Entry 5E2W (X-ray diffraction, 1.50 A resolution); this record covers chains L and P of the 3 polymer chains in the assembly.

Chain L:
Name: AT8 light chain
Organism: Mus musculus
Chain sequence (219 residues; row label = number of the first residue in the row):
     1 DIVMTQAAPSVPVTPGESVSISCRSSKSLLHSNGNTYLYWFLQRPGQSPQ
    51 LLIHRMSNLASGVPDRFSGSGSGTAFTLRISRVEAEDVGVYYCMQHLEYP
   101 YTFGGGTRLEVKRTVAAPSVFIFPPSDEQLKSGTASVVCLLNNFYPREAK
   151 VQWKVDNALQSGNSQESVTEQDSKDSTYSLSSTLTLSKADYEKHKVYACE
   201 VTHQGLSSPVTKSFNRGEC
Not modelled in the structure: 217-219
Disulfide bonds: Cys23-Cys93, Cys139-Cys199
From the paper describing this entry:
  - contacts within the chain: His54-Arg55 (hydrogen bond)

Chain P:
Name: Tau-phosphopeptide
Chain sequence (18 residues; each row starts with the number of its first residue):
   194 RSGYSSPGSPGTPGSRSR
Not modelled in the structure: 194-201, 210-211
Modified residues: Ser202 (phosphoserine; SEP); Thr205 (phosphothreonine; TPO); Ser208 (phosphoserine; SEP)
From the paper describing this entry:
  - contacts within the chain: Thr205-Pro206 (hydrophobic contact)

Chain L / chain P interface:
Pairs across the interface (13; chain L residue first):
  His31(L) with Pro203(P)
  Asn33(L) with Ser202(P)
  Tyr37(L) with Ser202(P); Pro203(P); Gly204(P)
  Tyr39(L) with Thr205(P)
  Arg55(L) with Ser202(P); Gly204(P)
  His96(L) with Pro203(P), hydrogen bond (side chain-backbone); Gly204(P); Thr205(P)
  Leu97(L) with Pro203(P)
  Tyr101(L) with Pro203(P)
Interface residues without a listed pair, chain L (9 interface residues in all): Asn35
The authors on this interface:
  - pairs named by the authors: Tyr37(L)-Ser202(P), Arg55(L)-Ser202(P), His96(L)-Thr205(P)
  - epitope / paratope residues, chain L: Tyr37(L), Arg55(L), His96(L)
  - epitope / paratope residues, chain P: Ser202(P), Pro203(P)

Overview:
Chain L and chain P form an interface of 9 and 4 residues respectively, with 1 hydrogen bond. Its one
hydrogen-bonded contact is His96(L)-Pro203(P). The authors report contacts between Tyr37(L) and Ser202(P),
Arg55(L) and Ser202(P) and His96(L) and Thr205(P). The paper reports epitope/paratope residues Tyr37(L),
Arg55(L) and Ser202(P) among others; contacts within the chain involving His54(L), Arg55(L) and Pro206(P)
among others.
Chain L is AT8 light chain (Mus musculus) and chain P is Tau-phosphopeptide; the structure, Anti-TAU AT8 FAB
with triply phosphorylated TAU peptide, was determined by X-ray diffraction together with 5E2T, 5E2U and 5E2V
from the same study.
